7AEV - chains BBB and CCC of the 4 polymer chains in the assembly; structure by X-ray diffraction, 2.77 A resolution.

== Chain BBB ==
Molecule: Hemoglobin subunit beta
From: Homo sapiens
UniProtKB: P68871 (HBB_HUMAN); residues 2-146 here correspond to UniProt positions 3-147 (UniProt number = residue number + 1)
Amino-acid sequence (145 residues; each row starts with the number of its first residue):
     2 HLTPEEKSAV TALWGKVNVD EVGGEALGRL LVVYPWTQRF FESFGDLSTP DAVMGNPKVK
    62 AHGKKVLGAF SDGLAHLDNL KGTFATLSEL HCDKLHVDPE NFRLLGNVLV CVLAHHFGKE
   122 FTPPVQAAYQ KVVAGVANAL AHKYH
Curated features (UniProtKB/Swiss-Prot):
  - binding site ((2R)-2,3-bisphosphoglycerate): His-2, Lys-82, His-143
  - binding site (heme b): His-63, His-92
  - site: Glu-7, Lys-8 (Microbial infection: Cleavage), Gly-25, Glu-26 (Microbial infection: Cleavage), Gly-29, Arg-30 (Microbial infection: Cleavage), Tyr-35, Pro-36 (Microbial infection: Cleavage), Trp-37, Thr-38 (Microbial infection: Cleavage), Phe-45, Gly-46 (Microbial infection: Cleavage), Asp-52, Ala-53 (Microbial infection: Cleavage), Gly-56, Asn-57 (Microbial infection: Cleavage), Lys-59 (Not glycated), Phe-71, Ser-72 (Microbial infection: Cleavage), Gly-74, Leu-75 (Microbial infection: Cleavage), Lys-82 (Not glycated), Thr-84, Phe-85 (Microbial infection: Cleavage), His-92, Cys-93 (Microbial infection: Cleavage), Lys-95 (Not glycated), Arg-104, Leu-105 (Microbial infection: Cleavage), Leu-110, Val-111 (Microbial infection: Cleavage), Gly-119, Lys-120 (Microbial infection: Cleavage), Phe-122, Thr-123 (Microbial infection: Cleavage), Ala-128, Ala-129 (Microbial infection: Cleavage) and 2 more in UniProt
  - modified residue: Ser-9 (Phosphoserine), Thr-12 (Phosphothreonine), Ser-44 (Phosphoserine), Thr-50 (Phosphothreonine), Lys-59 (N6-acetyllysine), Lys-82 (N6-acetyllysine), Thr-87 (Phosphothreonine), Cys-93 (S-nitrosocysteine), Lys-144 (N6-acetyllysine)
  - glycosylation (N-linked (Glc) (glycation) lysine): Lys-8, Lys-17, Lys-66, Lys-120, Lys-144
Bound ions: heme Fe near His-92 (its only coordinating residue here)
Ligand contacts:
  - carbon monoxide (CMO): Leu-28, Phe-42, His-63, Val-67, His-92
  - heme (HEM): Leu-31, Thr-38, Phe-41, Phe-42, Phe-45, His-63, Lys-66, Val-67, Ala-70, Phe-71, Leu-88, Leu-91, His-92, Leu-96, Val-98, Asn-102, Phe-103, Leu-106, Val-137, Leu-141

== Chain CCC ==
Molecule: Hemoglobin subunit alpha
From: Homo sapiens
UniProtKB: P69905 (HBA_HUMAN); residues 2-140 here correspond to UniProt positions 3-141 (UniProt number = residue number + 1)
Amino-acid sequence (139 residues; row label = number of the first residue in the row):
     2 LSPADKTNVK AAWGKVGAHA GEYGAEALER MFLSFPTTKT YFPHFDLSHG SAQVKGHGKK
    62 VADALTNAVA HVDDMPNALS ALSDLHAHKL RVDPVNFKLL SHCLLVTLAA HLPAEFTPAV
   122 HASLDKFLAS VSTVLTSKY
Curated features (UniProtKB/Swiss-Prot):
  - binding site (O2): His-58
  - binding site (heme b): His-87
  - site: Thr-8, Asn-9 (Microbial infection: Cleavage), Lys-11 (Not glycated), Ala-13, Trp-14 (Microbial infection: Cleavage), Tyr-24, Gly-25 (Microbial infection: Cleavage), Leu-29, Glu-30 (Microbial infection: Cleavage), His-45, Phe-46 (Microbial infection: Cleavage), Asp-47, Leu-48 (Microbial infection: Cleavage), Ser-52, Ala-53 (Microbial infection: Cleavage), Val-55, Lys-56 (Microbial infection: Cleavage), Lys-56 (Not glycated), Gly-59, Lys-60 (Microbial infection: Cleavage), Lys-60 (Not glycated), Lys-90 (Not glycated), Leu-91, Arg-92 (Microbial infection: Cleavage), Lys-99 (Not glycated), Leu-106, Val-107 (Microbial infection: Cleavage), Thr-108, Leu-109 (Microbial infection: Cleavage), Val-121, His-122 (Microbial infection: Cleavage), Ser-133, Thr-134 (Microbial infection: Cleavage)
  - modified residue: Ser-3 (Phosphoserine), Lys-7 (N6-succinyllysine), Thr-8 (Phosphothreonine), Lys-11 (N6-succinyllysine), Lys-16 (N6-acetyllysine), Tyr-24 (Phosphotyrosine), Ser-35 (Phosphoserine), Lys-40 (N6-succinyllysine), Ser-49 (Phosphoserine), Ser-102 (Phosphoserine), Thr-108 (Phosphothreonine), Ser-124 (Phosphoserine), Ser-131 (Phosphoserine), Thr-134 (Phosphothreonine), Thr-137 (Phosphothreonine), Ser-138 (Phosphoserine)
  - glycosylation (N-linked (Glc) (glycation) lysine): Lys-7, Lys-16, Lys-40, Lys-61
Bound ions: heme Fe near His-87 (its only coordinating residue here)
Ligand contacts:
  - carbon monoxide (CMO): Leu-29, Phe-43, His-58, Val-62, His-87
  - heme (HEM): Met-32, Thr-39, Tyr-42, Phe-43, His-45, Phe-46, His-58, Lys-61, Val-62, Ala-65, Leu-66, Leu-83, Leu-86, His-87, Leu-91, Val-93, Asn-97, Phe-98, Leu-101, Val-132, Leu-136

== How chain BBB and chain CCC interact ==
Pairs across the interface (14):
  Pro-36(BBB) / Arg-92(CCC)
  Trp-37(BBB) / Arg-92(CCC)
  Trp-37(BBB) / Asp-94(CCC)
  Trp-37(BBB) / Pro-95(CCC)
  Trp-37(BBB) / Tyr-140(CCC)
  Gln-39(BBB) / Arg-92(CCC)  hydrogen bond
  Arg-40(BBB) / Thr-41(CCC)  hydrogen bond (side chain-backbone)
  Arg-40(BBB) / Tyr-42(CCC)
  Arg-40(BBB) / Leu-91(CCC)
  Arg-40(BBB) / Arg-92(CCC)
  His-97(BBB) / Thr-38(CCC)
  Asp-99(BBB) / Asp-94(CCC)
  Asp-99(BBB) / Val-96(CCC)
  Asn-102(BBB) / Asp-94(CCC)  hydrogen bond
Also at the interface, not in a pair above, chain BBB (9 interface residues in all): Glu-101, Tyr-145
Also at the interface, not in a pair above, chain CCC (10 interface residues in all): Val-93

== Overview ==
Chain BBB and chain CCC form an interface of 9 and 10 residues respectively, with 3 hydrogen bonds. Among the
polar pairs are Gln-39(BBB)/Arg-92(CCC), Arg-40(BBB)/Thr-41(CCC) and Asn-102(BBB)/Asp-94(CCC). Bound to chain
BBB: heme and carbon monoxide. Ligands of chain CCC: heme and carbon monoxide.
Here chain BBB is Hemoglobin subunit beta and chain CCC is Hemoglobin subunit alpha, both from Homo sapiens.
Entry 7AEV (Pressure wave-exposed human hemoglobin: pump/probe data (3500 indexed images)) was determined by
X-ray diffraction (same publication as 7AET and 7AEU).
